PDB entry 3A4X | X-ray diffraction, 1.76 A resolution | chain A

Chain A:
Name: Chitinase
From: Pyrococcus furiosus
Notes: EC 3.2.1.14; fragment: catalytic domain (AD2)
Reference sequence: Q8U1H5 (Q8U1H5_PYRFU); numbering as in UniProt (aligned over 409-717)
Sequence (311 residues; numbered 407 to 717; the number before each row is that of its first residue):
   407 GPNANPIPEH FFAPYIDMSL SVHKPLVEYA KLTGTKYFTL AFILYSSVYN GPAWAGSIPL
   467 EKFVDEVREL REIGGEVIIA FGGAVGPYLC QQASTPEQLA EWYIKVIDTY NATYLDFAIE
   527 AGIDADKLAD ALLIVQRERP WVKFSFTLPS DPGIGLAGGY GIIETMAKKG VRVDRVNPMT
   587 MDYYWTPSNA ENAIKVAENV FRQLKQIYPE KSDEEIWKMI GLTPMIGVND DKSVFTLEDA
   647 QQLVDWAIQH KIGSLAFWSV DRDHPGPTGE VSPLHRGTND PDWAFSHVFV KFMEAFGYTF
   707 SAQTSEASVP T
Not modelled in the structure: 707-717
Sequence notes: expression tag (407-408); engineered mutation A524 (Asp in Q8U1H5)
Residues lining bound ligands: Mg2+ (MG): F487, Y494, L495, C496, Y509

Summary:
Ligands of chain A: Mg2+.
Chain A is Chitinase (Pyrococcus furiosus); the structure, Crystal structures of catalytic site mutants of
active domain 2 of thermostable chitinase from Pyrococcus furiosus ..., was determined by X-ray diffraction
together with 3A4W and 3AFB from the same study.
